1TKP - chains C and D of the 4 polymer chains in the assembly; structure by X-ray diffraction, 2.20 A resolution.

# Chain C (and D)
Name: Iron-rich dpsA-homolog protein
Source organism: Halobacterium salinarum
Notes: chain D of this document is another copy of the same molecule, construct and numbering; everything in this record applies to it too
Reference sequence: Q9HMP7 (DPSA_HALN1); numbering as in UniProt (aligned over 1-182)
Amino-acid sequence (182 residues; row label = number of the first residue in the row):
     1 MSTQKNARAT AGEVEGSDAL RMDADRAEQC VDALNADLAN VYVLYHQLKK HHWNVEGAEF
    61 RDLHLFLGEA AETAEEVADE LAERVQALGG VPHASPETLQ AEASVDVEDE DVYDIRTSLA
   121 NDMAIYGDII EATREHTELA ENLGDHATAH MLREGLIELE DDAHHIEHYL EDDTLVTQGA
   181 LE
Unresolved in the structure: 1-6, 182
Metal / ion sites: Fe ion site 1: His52 (shared with Asp79(D), Glu83(D) of chain D); Fe ion site 2: Glu56, His168 (shared with Gln86(D) of chain D); Na+ near Glu59 (its only coordinating residue here); Fe ion site 3: Glu75 (shared with Glu75(D) of chain D); Fe ion site 4: Asp79, Glu83 (shared with His52(D) of chain D); Fe ion site 5: Gln86 (shared with 1 residue of chain A; Glu56(D) of chain D); Fe ion site 6: Glu154 (shared with 1 residue of chain A; Glu154(D) of chain D); Fe ion site 7 near His164 (its only coordinating residue here)
Swiss-Prot annotation at these positions:
  - binding site (Fe cation): His52, Asp79, Glu83
  - site: Trp53 (Involved in iron translocation), Glu56 (Involved in iron translocation), Glu75 (Involved in iron nucleation), Val85 (Involved in iron translocation), Gln86 (Involved in iron translocation), Glu154 (Involved in iron nucleation), His164 (Involved in iron translocation), His168 (Involved in iron translocation), Glu171 (Involved in iron translocation)
What the authors report for this chain:
  - Fe ion coordination: Glu171

# Interface between chain C and chain D
Contacting residue pairs (88):
  Ala7(C) - Val112(D)
  Ala7(C) - Tyr113(D)  hydrophobic
  Arg8(C) - Glu56(D)  salt bridge
  Arg8(C) - Val112(D)  hydrogen bond (backbone-backbone)
  Arg8(C) - Asp114(D)
  Ala9(C) - Asp111(D)
  Ala9(C) - Val112(D)  hydrogen bond (backbone-backbone)
  Thr10(C) - Asp111(D)
  Ala11(C) - Glu110(D)
  Ala11(C) - Asp111(D)  hydrogen bond (backbone-side chain)
  Tyr42(C) - Tyr45(D)  hydrogen bond
  Tyr42(C) - His46(D)
  Tyr42(C) - Lys49(D)
  Tyr42(C) - Trp53(D)  hydrophobic
  Tyr45(C) - Tyr42(D)  hydrogen bond
  Tyr45(C) - Glu75(D)  hydrogen bond
  His46(C) - Tyr42(D)
  His46(C) - His46(D)  hydrogen bond
  His46(C) - Ala94(D)
  His46(C) - Pro96(D)
  His46(C) - Leu99(D)
  Lys49(C) - Tyr42(D)
  Lys49(C) - Asp79(D)  salt bridge
  Lys50(C) - Ala94(D)
  His52(C) - Asp79(D)  salt bridge
  His52(C) - Glu83(D)  salt bridge
  Trp53(C) - Tyr42(D)  hydrophobic
  Trp53(C) - Asp79(D)  hydrogen bond
  Trp53(C) - Ala82(D)
  Trp53(C) - Glu83(D)
  Trp53(C) - Gln86(D)
  Trp53(C) - Pro92(D)  hydrophobic
  Trp53(C) - His93(D)
  Asn54(C) - Gln86(D)
  Asn54(C) - Pro92(D)
  Glu56(C) - Arg8(D)  salt bridge
  Glu56(C) - Gln86(D)
  His64(C) - Glu83(D)  salt bridge
  Glu75(C) - Tyr45(D)  hydrogen bond
  Glu75(C) - Glu75(D)
  Asp79(C) - Lys49(D)  salt bridge
  Asp79(C) - His52(D)  salt bridge
  Asp79(C) - Trp53(D)  hydrogen bond
  Ala82(C) - Trp53(D)
  Glu83(C) - His52(D)  salt bridge
  Glu83(C) - Trp53(D)
  Glu83(C) - His64(D)
  Gln86(C) - Trp53(D)
  Gln86(C) - Asn54(D)
  Gln86(C) - Glu56(D)
  Val91(C) - Glu110(D)
  Val91(C) - Val112(D)  hydrophobic
  Pro92(C) - Trp53(D)  hydrophobic
  Pro92(C) - Asn54(D)
  Pro92(C) - Glu110(D)
  His93(C) - Trp53(D)
  His93(C) - Glu110(D)
  Ala94(C) - His46(D)
  Ala94(C) - Lys50(D)
  Ala94(C) - Glu110(D)  hydrogen bond (backbone-side chain)
  Ser95(C) - Gln100(D)
  Ser95(C) - Val107(D)
  Ser95(C) - Glu110(D)  hydrogen bond (backbone-side chain)
  Pro96(C) - His46(D)
  Pro96(C) - Pro96(D)
  Pro96(C) - Gln100(D)
  Glu97(C) - Gln100(D)  hydrogen bond (backbone-side chain)
  Thr98(C) - Glu110(D)  hydrogen bond
  Leu99(C) - His46(D)
  Gln100(C) - Ser95(D)
  Gln100(C) - Pro96(D)
  Gln100(C) - Glu97(D)  hydrogen bond (side chain-backbone)
  Glu110(C) - Ala11(D)
  Glu110(C) - Val91(D)
  Glu110(C) - Pro92(D)
  Glu110(C) - His93(D)
  Glu110(C) - Ala94(D)  hydrogen bond (side chain-backbone)
  Glu110(C) - Ser95(D)  hydrogen bond (side chain-backbone)
  Glu110(C) - Thr98(D)  hydrogen bond
  Asp111(C) - Ala9(D)
  Asp111(C) - Thr10(D)
  Asp111(C) - Ala11(D)  hydrogen bond (side chain-backbone)
  Val112(C) - Ala7(D)
  Val112(C) - Arg8(D)  hydrogen bond (backbone-backbone)
  Val112(C) - Ala9(D)  hydrogen bond (backbone-backbone)
  Val112(C) - Val91(D)  hydrophobic
  Tyr113(C) - Ala7(D)  hydrophobic
  Asp114(C) - Arg8(D)
Other interface residues (no listed pair), chain C (37 interface residues in all): Val43, Val107
Other interface residues (no listed pair), chain D (37 interface residues in all): Val43

# In short
Chain C and chain D each contribute 37 residues to their interface; the contacts include 21 hydrogen bonds and
9 salt bridges. Among the polar pairs are Arg8(C)-Glu56(D), Lys49(C)-Asp79(D) and His52(C)-Asp79(D). UniProt
lists 3 Fe cation-binding residues on chain C. From the paper: Fe ion coordination by Glu171(C).
Both chains are Iron-rich dpsA-homolog protein (Halobacterium salinarum). Entry 1TKP (Iron-oxo clusters
biomineralizing on protein surfaces. Structural analysis of H.salinarum DpsA in its low and high ...) was
determined by X-ray diffraction (same publication as 1TJO, 1TK6, 1TKO and 1MOJ).
